PDB entry 4QW9 | X-ray diffraction, 2.40 A resolution | chains A and D of the 3 polymer chains in the assembly

# Chain A
Protein: DNA polymerase IV
Source organism: Sulfolobus solfataricus
Notes: EC 2.7.7.7; fragment: Dpo4
UniProtKB: Q97W02 (DPO4_SULSO); numbering as in UniProt (aligned over 1-341)
Amino-acid sequence (349 residues; numbered 1 to 349; the number before each row is that of its first residue):
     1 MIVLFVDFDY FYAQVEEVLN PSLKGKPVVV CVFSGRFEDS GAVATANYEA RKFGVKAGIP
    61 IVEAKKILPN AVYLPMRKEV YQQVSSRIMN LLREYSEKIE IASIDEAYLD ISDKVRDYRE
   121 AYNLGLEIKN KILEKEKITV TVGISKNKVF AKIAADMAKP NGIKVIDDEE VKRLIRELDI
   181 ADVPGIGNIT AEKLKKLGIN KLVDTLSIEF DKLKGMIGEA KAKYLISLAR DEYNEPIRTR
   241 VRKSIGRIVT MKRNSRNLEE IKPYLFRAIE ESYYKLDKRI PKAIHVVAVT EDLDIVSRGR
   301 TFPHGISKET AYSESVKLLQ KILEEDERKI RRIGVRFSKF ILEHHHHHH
Not modelled in the structure: 342-349
Construct notes: expression tag (342-349)
Curated features (UniProtKB/Swiss-Prot):
  - active site: Glu106
  - binding site (Mg(2+)): Asp7, Asp105
  - site: Tyr12 (Substrate discrimination)
  - mutagenesis: Asp105 to Glu106 (Loss of function)
Bound ions: Ca2+ site 1: Asp7, Asp105, Glu106 (together with dCTP analog); Ca2+ site 2: Asp7, Phe8, Asp105 (together with dCTP analog); Ca2+ site 3 near Ala181 (its only coordinating residue here)
Small-molecule neighbours: dCTP analog (0G4; [[[[(2R,5S)-5-(4-azanyl-5-fluoranyl-2-oxidanylidene-pyrimidin-1-yl)-1,3-oxathiolan-2-yl]methoxy-oxidanyl-phosphoryl]oxy -oxidanyl-phosphoryl]amino]phosphonic acid): Asp7, Phe8, Asp9, Tyr10, Phe11, Tyr12, Ala44, Thr45, Ala46, Arg51, Ala57, Gly58, Ile104, Asp105, Glu106, Lys159
What the authors report for this chain:
  - binding site for dCTP analog: Tyr12, Arg51, Lys159

# Chain D
Molecule: 16-nt DNA strand
Sequence (16 nucleotides; each row starts with the number of its first residue):
     3 CAGGAGTCCT GTAGCC

# Interface between chain A and chain D
Contacting residue pairs (38; chain A residue first):
  Val32(A) - DG5(D)  base contact
  Val32(A) - DG6(D)  sugar contact
  Phe37(A) - DA4(D)  phosphate contact
  Ser40(A) - DA4(D)  phosphate contact
  Gly41(A) - DA4(D)  hydrogen bond to the phosphate
  Gly41(A) - DG5(D)  sugar contact
  Ala42(A) - DG5(D)  base contact
  Gly58(A) - DG5(D)  base contact
  Pro60(A) - DC3(D)  base contact
  Lys78(A) - DA7(D)  sugar contact
  Gly218(A) - DT12(D)  phosphate contact
  Glu219(A) - DT12(D)  hydrogen bond to the phosphate
  Ala220(A) - DC11(D)  phosphate contact
  Ala220(A) - DT12(D)  hydrogen bond to the phosphate
  Arg238(A) - DC10(D)  salt bridge to the phosphate
  Arg242(A) - DG8(D)  salt bridge to the phosphate
  Arg242(A) - DT9(D)  phosphate contact
  Lys243(A) - DT9(D)  hydrogen bond to the phosphate
  Lys243(A) - DC10(D)  salt bridge to the phosphate
  Ser244(A) - DG8(D)  sugar contact
  Ser244(A) - DT9(D)  hydrogen bond to the phosphate
  Ile245(A) - DG8(D)  phosphate contact
  Gly246(A) - DG8(D)  hydrogen bond to the phosphate
  Arg247(A) - DG6(D)  phosphate contact
  Arg247(A) - DA7(D)  salt bridge to the phosphate
  Ile248(A) - DG6(D)  phosphate contact
  Ile248(A) - DA7(D)  hydrogen bond to the phosphate
  Val249(A) - DG6(D)  phosphate contact
  Thr250(A) - DG5(D)  hydrogen bond to the phosphate
  Thr250(A) - DG6(D)  hydrogen bond to the phosphate
  Lys275(A) - DA7(D)  salt bridge to the phosphate
  Leu293(A) - DA4(D)  base contact
  Arg331(A) - DA4(D)  salt bridge to the phosphate
  Arg331(A) - DG5(D)  salt bridge to the phosphate
  Arg332(A) - DG5(D)  salt bridge to the phosphate
  Arg332(A) - DG6(D)  salt bridge to the phosphate
  Arg336(A) - DA7(D)  sugar contact
  Arg336(A) - DG8(D)  salt bridge to the phosphate
Also at the interface, not in a pair above, chain A (33 interface residues in all): Ser34, Val43, Ala44, Val62, Met76, Lys221, Val241

# Summary
33 residues of chain A and 10 residues of chain D are in contact, with 9 hydrogen bonds and 10 salt bridges.
Polar pairs include Gly41(A)-DA4(D), Glu219(A)-DT12(D) and Ala220(A)-DT12(D). Ligands of chain A: dCTP analog.
From the paper: a binding site for dCTP analog at Tyr12(A), Arg51(A) and Lys159(A).
Here chain A is DNA polymerase IV (Sulfolobus solfataricus) and chain D is a 16-nt DNA strand. Entry 4QW9
(TERNARY CRYSTAL STRUCTURES of A Y-FAMILY DNA POLYMERASE DPO4 FROM SULFOLOBUS SOLFATARICUS IN COMPLEX WITH DNA
...) was determined by X-ray diffraction (same publication as 4QW8, 4QWA, 4QWB, 4QWC, 4QWD and 4QWE).
